8XFT - chains A and G of the 4 polymer chains in the assembly; structure by electron microscopy, 3.24 A resolution.

# Chain A
Protein: Leucine-rich repeat-containing G-protein coupled receptor 4
Source organism: Homo sapiens
Reference sequence: Q9BXB1 (LGR4_HUMAN); numbering as in UniProt (aligned over 1-951)
Amino-acid sequence (951 residues; row label = number of the first residue in the row):
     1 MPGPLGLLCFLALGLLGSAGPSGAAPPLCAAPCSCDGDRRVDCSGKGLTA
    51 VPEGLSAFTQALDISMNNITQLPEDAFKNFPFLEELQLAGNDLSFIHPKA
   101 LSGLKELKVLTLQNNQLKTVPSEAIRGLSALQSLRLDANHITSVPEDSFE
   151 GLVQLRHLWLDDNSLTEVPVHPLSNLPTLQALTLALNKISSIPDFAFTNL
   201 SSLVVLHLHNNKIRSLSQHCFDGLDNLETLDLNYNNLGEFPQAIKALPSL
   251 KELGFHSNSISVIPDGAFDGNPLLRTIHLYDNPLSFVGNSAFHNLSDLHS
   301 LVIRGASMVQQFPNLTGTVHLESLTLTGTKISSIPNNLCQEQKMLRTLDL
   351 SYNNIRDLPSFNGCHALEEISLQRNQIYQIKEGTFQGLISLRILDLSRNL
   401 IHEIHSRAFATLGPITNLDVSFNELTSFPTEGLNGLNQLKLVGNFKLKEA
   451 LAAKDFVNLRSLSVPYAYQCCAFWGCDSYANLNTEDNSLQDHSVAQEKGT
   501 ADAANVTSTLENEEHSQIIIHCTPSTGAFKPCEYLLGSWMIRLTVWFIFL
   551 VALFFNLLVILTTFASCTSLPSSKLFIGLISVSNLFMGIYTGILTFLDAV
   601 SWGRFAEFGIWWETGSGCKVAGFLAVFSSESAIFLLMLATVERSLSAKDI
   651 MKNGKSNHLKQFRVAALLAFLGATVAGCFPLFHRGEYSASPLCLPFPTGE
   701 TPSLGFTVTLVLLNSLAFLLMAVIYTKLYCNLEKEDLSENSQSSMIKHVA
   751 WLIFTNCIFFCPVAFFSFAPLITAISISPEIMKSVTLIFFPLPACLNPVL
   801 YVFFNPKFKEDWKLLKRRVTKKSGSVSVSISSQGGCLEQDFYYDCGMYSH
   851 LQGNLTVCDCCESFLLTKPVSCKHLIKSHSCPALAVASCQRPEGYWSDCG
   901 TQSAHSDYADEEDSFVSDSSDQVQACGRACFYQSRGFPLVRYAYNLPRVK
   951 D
Not modelled in the structure: 1-32, 476-517, 650-656, 734-738, 821-951
Curated features (UniProtKB/Swiss-Prot):
  - modified residue: Ser920 (Phosphoserine)
  - glycosylation (N-linked (GlcNAc...) asparagine): Asn68, Asn199, Asn294, Asn314, Asn505
  - natural variant: Ile96 (I96V: In DPSL; uncertain significance), Gly363 (G363C: In DPSL; uncertain significance), Asp844 (D844G: In DPSL; uncertain significance)
Disulfides: Cys33-Cys43, Cys339-Cys364, Cys471-Cys532, Cys618-Cys693
Reported in the primary citation:
  - mutagenesis - W751A, F804A: decreased signaling in response to RSPO1
  - mutagenesis - Q742K: decreased signaling

# Chain G
Protein: R-spondin-2
Source organism: Homo sapiens
Reference sequence: Q6UXX9 (RSPO2_HUMAN); numbering as in UniProt (aligned over 1-243)
Amino-acid sequence (243 residues; row label = number of the first residue in the row):
     1 MQFRLFSFALIILNCMDYSHCQGNRWRRSKRASYVSNPICKGCLSCSKDN
    51 GCSRCQQKLFFFLRREGMRQYGECLHSCPSGYYGHRAPDMNRCARCRIEN
   101 CDSCFSKDFCTKCKVGFYLHRGRCFDECPDGFAPLDETMECVEGCEVGHW
   151 SEWGTCSRNNRTCGFKWGLETRTRQIVKKPVKDTILCPTIAESRRCKMTM
   201 RHCPGGKRTPKAKEKRNKKKKRKLIERAQEQHSVFLATDRANQ
Not modelled in the structure: 1-40, 142-243
Construct notes: conflict Asp136 (Glu in Q6UXX9)
Curated features (UniProtKB/Swiss-Prot):
  - glycosylation: Asn160 (N-linked (GlcNAc...) asparagine)
  - natural variant: Arg69 (R69C: In HHRRD), Gln70 to Gln243 (deletion: In TETAMS2), Glu137 to Gln243 (deletion: In TETAMS2)
  - mutagenesis: Phe105 (F105A: Loss of LGR5-binding, no effect on interaction with RNF43 and ZNRF3, no effect on WNT3A signaling; when associated with A-109), Phe109 (F109A: Loss of LGR5-binding, no effect on interaction with RNF43 and ZNRF3, no effect on WNT3A signaling; when associated with A-105)
Disulfides: Cys46-Cys52, Cys55-Cys74, Cys78-Cys93, Cys101-Cys110, Cys113-Cys124

# Chain A / chain G interface
Contacting residue pairs (30):
  Met66(A) with His76(G)
  Gly90(A) with His76(G)
  Gln113(A) with His76(G), hydrogen bond (side chain-backbone); Ser77(G)
  Asn114(A) with Lys58(G); His76(G)
  Asp137(A) with Arg86(G)
  Ala138(A) with Lys58(G), hydrogen bond (backbone-side chain)
  His140(A) with Lys58(G)
  His157(A) with Phe109(G); Thr111(G)
  Leu158(A) with Phe105(G)
  Trp159(A) with Phe105(G), hydrophobic
  Asp161(A) with Arg86(G), salt bridge
  Asp162(A) with Lys58(G); Arg86(G), salt bridge
  Gln180(A) with Phe109(G); Arg121(G)
  Ala181(A) with Phe105(G), hydrophobic
  Leu182(A) with Phe105(G)
  Thr183(A) with Phe105(G)
  Leu186(A) with Arg86(G); Pro88(G)
  Val204(A) with Phe109(G), hydrophobic
  Val205(A) with Phe109(G), hydrophobic
  His207(A) with Ser106(G)
  His209(A) with Arg86(G)
  Asn210(A) with Pro88(G)
  Asn226(A) with Arg121(G)
  Glu252(A) with Asp108(G)
Also at the interface, not in a pair above, chain A (25 interface residues in all): Ser133
Also at the interface, not in a pair above, chain G (14 interface residues in all): Leu59, His85, Ala87

# In short
The interface between chain A and chain G involves 25 residues on one side and 14 on the other, with 2
hydrogen bonds and 2 salt bridges. Polar contacts include Asp161(A)-Arg86(G), Asp162(A)-Arg86(G) and
Gln113(A)-His76(G). The paper reports that W751A and F804A of chain A reduce signaling in response to RSPO1;
Q742K of chain A reduces signaling.
Here chain A is Leucine-rich repeat-containing G-protein coupled receptor 4 and chain G is R-spondin-2, both
from Homo sapiens. Entry 8XFT (LGR4-RSPO2-znrf3(1:1:1)) was determined by electron microscopy, deposited
together with 8XFP, 8XFS and 8Y69.
